Entry 7AOI (electron microscopy, 3.50 A resolution); this record covers chains AA and AP of the 83 polymer chains in the assembly.

Chain AA:
Molecule: mt-LSU rRNA
Source organism: Trypanosoma brucei
Sequence (758 nucleotides; row label = number of the first residue in the row; note: 418 numbers in that range are skipped by the numbering (no residue carries them; nothing is unmodelled there)):
     1 AUUUUACCAAUUAAGAAGAAUAUUAUAAUAAUGGGUGUCUUAUAUUUUAA
    51 AUAAAUAUUUAAAUUCCGUGUAGUAAAUUUAUUAUUUGUAUUAUUUAUAU
   101 AAUAGGUGUAUUAUAUUUAAAUUUUAAAUUUGUUGUUUUAUAUUUAGAUA
   151 CAUAUUUAUAGAUUAAUAUAUUUAAAUAAUAUUUUAAAAUUUAUUGAACU
   201 GUAAU
   254 GUUACAGUUGU
   270 AUGUACCAAAUAAAUAUAGUAAGAUUAUUUUAGUUGAAUUAAUAAAUAAA
   320 UAUUUAUUUUUCUUUGUAAAUAUUAUGAACAAUUUAA
   369 UUAACUAAAAUG
   404 UUUGAAUAUU
   445 UAUUUU
   456 UAUAUUUUUAGUAGGUAAAUGAAAAGUAUAAAUGGAUAUAACUUAAUAUU
   506 UAAUAUUUGUUUAAUGAAAAGUAUUUUAU
   541 AUUGUAUAGUAUUAUUAUAGUGUAUAGUUUUUUAAAAAUAUA
   591 GUUA
   796 AAUAAAGUAUGAAUUAAUAUCAAAAUUUUAAUAAAAAUUAAAAAAUUAAA
   846 AUAGGGCAAGUCCUACUCUCCUUUACAAAGAGAACAUU
   887 AUAUGUAAUUGUAUGUUUGAUUGGGGCAAUACUAUAUUUAUUUAUAUAGC
   937 AUAAGAACUAUAUUCUUUGAAAUUAUAAAAG
   972 GAGCAGGUUAACAAGCAU
  1001 GUGUUUCAUCGUC
  1071 UCGUUGUAAAGCAGAUUUGU
  1095 AUAUUUAAUUUUUAUAAUUAAUAAUAAUUAAUAUAAGUACGCAAGGAUUG
  1145 AUUAUUGAAAAAAGAAAGAAGAAUAUAAUUUA

Chain AP:
Molecule: Ribosomal_L18e/L15P domain-containing protein
Source organism: Trypanosoma brucei
Reference sequence: A0A3L6L758 (A0A3L6L758_9TRYP); residues 10-363 here = UniProt positions 10-363
Sequence (354 residues; numbered 10 to 363; the number before each row is that of its first residue):
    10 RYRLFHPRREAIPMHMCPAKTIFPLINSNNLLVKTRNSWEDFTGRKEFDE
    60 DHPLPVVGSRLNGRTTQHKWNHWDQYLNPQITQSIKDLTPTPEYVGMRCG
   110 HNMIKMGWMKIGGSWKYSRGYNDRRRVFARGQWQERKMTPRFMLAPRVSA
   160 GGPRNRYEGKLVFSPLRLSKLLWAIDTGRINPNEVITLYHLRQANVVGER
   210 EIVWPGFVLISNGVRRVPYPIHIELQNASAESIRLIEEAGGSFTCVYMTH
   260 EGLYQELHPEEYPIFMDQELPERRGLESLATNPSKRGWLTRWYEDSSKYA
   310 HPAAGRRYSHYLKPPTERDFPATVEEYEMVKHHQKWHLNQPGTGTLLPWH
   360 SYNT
Not modelled in the structure: 137-149, 323-353
Ligand contacts: NAD (nicotinamide-adenine-dinucleotide): Glu270, Tyr271, Pro272, Met275

Chain AA / chain AP interface:
Residue-residue contacts (129):
  A61(AA) - Arg165(AP)  sugar contact
  A62(AA) - Asn164(AP)  phosphate contact
  A62(AA) - Arg165(AP)  sugar contact
  A62(AA) - Glu167(AP)  sugar contact
  A63(AA) - Asn164(AP)  hydrogen bond to the phosphate
  A128(AA) - Lys125(AP)  salt bridge to the phosphate
  U129(AA) - Lys125(AP)  phosphate contact
  U149(AA) - Arg107(AP)  phosphate contact
  A150(AA) - Arg107(AP)  salt bridge to the phosphate
  A150(AA) - Arg133(AP)  base contact
  A150(AA) - Arg134(AP)  salt bridge to the phosphate
  A152(AA) - Glu102(AP)  sugar contact
  A152(AA) - Val104(AP)  base contact
  A152(AA) - Gly105(AP)  base contact
  A152(AA) - Met106(AP)  phosphate contact
  A152(AA) - Arg107(AP)  salt bridge to the phosphate
  U153(AA) - Thr100(AP)  base contact
  U153(AA) - Glu102(AP)  sugar contact
  U153(AA) - Tyr103(AP)  base contact
  A158(AA) - Arg188(AP)  salt bridge to the phosphate
  A158(AA) - Asn204(AP)  hydrogen bond to the phosphate
  U159(AA) - Lys179(AP)  hydrogen bond to the phosphate
  U159(AA) - Asn204(AP)  base contact
  U159(AA) - Val205(AP)  hydrogen bond to the sugar
  U159(AA) - Val206(AP)  base contact
  U159(AA) - Gly207(AP)  hydrogen bond to the base
  U159(AA) - Glu210(AP)  sugar contact
  A160(AA) - Lys179(AP)  salt bridge to the phosphate
  A160(AA) - Arg209(AP)  hydrogen bond to the base
  A160(AA) - Glu210(AP)  sugar contact
  G161(AA) - Pro174(AP)  phosphate contact
  G161(AA) - Arg176(AP)  hydrogen bond to the sugar
  G161(AA) - Ile219(AP)  base contact
  G161(AA) - Asn221(AP)  base contact
  U163(AA) - Arg163(AP)  salt bridge to the phosphate
  U164(AA) - Arg163(AP)  salt bridge to the phosphate
  U164(AA) - Lys169(AP)  hydrogen bond to the base
  A165(AA) - Val157(AP)  sugar contact
  A165(AA) - Ser158(AP)  sugar contact
  A165(AA) - Pro162(AP)  phosphate contact
  A165(AA) - Arg163(AP)  phosphate contact
  A166(AA) - Pro162(AP)  phosphate contact
  A166(AA) - Arg163(AP)  hydrogen bond to the phosphate
  A166(AA) - Asn164(AP)  phosphate contact
  A166(AA) - Tyr166(AP)  phosphate contact
  A166(AA) - Lys169(AP)  salt bridge to the phosphate
  U167(AA) - Tyr166(AP)  hydrogen bond to the phosphate
  U167(AA) - Lys169(AP)  phosphate contact
  U167(AA) - Arg283(AP)  sugar contact
  A168(AA) - Ser287(AP)  hydrogen bond to the phosphate
  U169(AA) - Lys294(AP)  salt bridge to the phosphate
  A170(AA) - Val217(AP)  base contact
  A170(AA) - Ile219(AP)  sugar contact
  A170(AA) - Asn236(AP)  base contact
  A170(AA) - Ser238(AP)  base contact
  A170(AA) - Ala239(AP)  phosphate contact
  A170(AA) - Lys294(AP)  base contact
  U171(AA) - Ile219(AP)  phosphate contact
  U171(AA) - Ser220(AP)  hydrogen bond to the phosphate
  U171(AA) - Ser238(AP)  hydrogen bond to the phosphate
  U171(AA) - Glu240(AP)  phosphate contact
  U172(AA) - Ser220(AP)  phosphate contact
  U172(AA) - Asn221(AP)  phosphate contact
  U172(AA) - Gly222(AP)  hydrogen bond to the phosphate
  U172(AA) - Val223(AP)  phosphate contact
  U172(AA) - Glu240(AP)  phosphate contact
  U173(AA) - Arg176(AP)  salt bridge to the phosphate
  U173(AA) - Asn221(AP)  hydrogen bond to the phosphate
  U177(AA) - Arg209(AP)  base contact
  U182(AA) - Arg134(AP)  hydrogen bond to the sugar
  U182(AA) - Val136(AP)  base contact
  U183(AA) - Asn131(AP)  base contact
  U183(AA) - Arg134(AP)  hydrogen bond to the sugar
  U183(AA) - Arg135(AP)  base contact
  U183(AA) - Val136(AP)  hydrogen bond to the phosphate
  U184(AA) - Arg135(AP)  base contact
  G288(AA) - Arg135(AP)  salt bridge to the phosphate
  U289(AA) - Arg135(AP)  salt bridge to the phosphate
  A293(AA) - Asn131(AP)  base contact
  U294(AA) - Trp124(AP)  stacking on the base
  U294(AA) - Asn131(AP)  hydrogen bond to the base
  U295(AA) - Ile120(AP)  phosphate contact
  U295(AA) - Gly121(AP)  phosphate contact
  U295(AA) - Gly122(AP)  phosphate contact
  U295(AA) - Trp124(AP)  hydrogen bond to the phosphate
  A296(AA) - Cys108(AP)  base contact
  A296(AA) - Lys119(AP)  sugar contact
  A296(AA) - Ile120(AP)  base contact
  A296(AA) - Gly121(AP)  sugar contact
  U297(AA) - Lys119(AP)  hydrogen bond to the phosphate
  U298(AA) - Lys119(AP)  salt bridge to the phosphate
  A311(AA) - Leu153(AP)  base contact
  U320(AA) - Lys114(AP)  hydrogen bond to the sugar
  A321(AA) - Ile113(AP)  sugar contact
  A321(AA) - Lys114(AP)  sugar contact
  A321(AA) - Met115(AP)  sugar contact
  A321(AA) - Gly116(AP)  hydrogen bond to the sugar
  U342(AA) - Ile113(AP)  sugar contact
  U342(AA) - Arg133(AP)  salt bridge to the phosphate
  U345(AA) - Arg128(AP)  base contact
  A378(AA) - Arg10(AP)  sugar contact
  A378(AA) - Tyr11(AP)  sugar contact
  A378(AA) - Leu13(AP)  base contact
  U379(AA) - Arg10(AP)  hydrogen bond to the phosphate
  U379(AA) - Tyr11(AP)  base contact
  G380(AA) - Tyr11(AP)  hydrogen bond to the base
  U458(AA) - Arg10(AP)  salt bridge to the phosphate
  U463(AA) - Tyr11(AP)  base contact
  G469(AA) - Ser68(AP)  hydrogen bond to the phosphate
  G469(AA) - Arg69(AP)  hydrogen bond to the phosphate
  G470(AA) - Arg69(AP)  phosphate contact
  G470(AA) - Leu70(AP)  hydrogen bond to the phosphate
  A474(AA) - Trp117(AP)  hydrogen bond to the sugar
  A474(AA) - Met118(AP)  sugar contact
  A474(AA) - Lys119(AP)  hydrogen bond to the base
  A474(AA) - Gly122(AP)  base contact
  A474(AA) - Ser123(AP)  base contact
  U475(AA) - Arg107(AP)  base contact
  U475(AA) - Cys108(AP)  hydrogen bond to the base
  U475(AA) - Trp117(AP)  stacking on the base
  A478(AA) - Lys78(AP)  salt bridge to the phosphate
  A479(AA) - Gln76(AP)  sugar contact
  A479(AA) - Lys78(AP)  salt bridge to the phosphate
  A479(AA) - Ser93(AP)  base contact
  A479(AA) - Lys95(AP)  base contact
  A479(AA) - Asp96(AP)  hydrogen bond to the base
  G481(AA) - Lys95(AP)  salt bridge to the phosphate
  U482(AA) - Ile94(AP)  phosphate contact
  U482(AA) - Lys95(AP)  sugar contact
Other interface residues (no listed pair), chain AA (62 interface residues in all): C151, A174, U322, A341, A457, A459, G476, A483
Other interface residues (no listed pair), chain AP (84 interface residues in all): Gly67, Gly109, His110, Asn111, Met112, Tyr130, Asp132, Gly160, Gly161, Leu170, Arg224, Ala237

Summary:
62 residues of chain AA face 84 of chain AP across their interface; the contacts include 32 hydrogen bonds, 19
salt bridges and 2 aromatic stacking contacts. Polar pairs include U159(AA)-Gly207(AP), A160(AA)-Arg209(AP)
and U164(AA)-Lys169(AP). Chain AP binds NAD.
Chain AA is mt-LSU rRNA and chain AP is Ribosomal_L18e/L15P domain-containing protein, both from Trypanosoma
brucei; the structure, Trypanosoma brucei mitochondrial ribosome large subunit assembly intermediate, was
determined by electron microscopy.
